PDB entry 8QV8 | electron microscopy, 3.26 A resolution | chains A and C of the 15 polymer chains in the assembly

== Chain A (and C) ==
Molecule: Lysozyme C
From: Gallus gallus
Notes: EC 3.2.1.17; chain C of this document is another copy of the same molecule, construct and numbering; everything in this record applies to it too
Reference sequence: P00698 (LYSC_CHICK); residues 1-129 here correspond to UniProt positions 19-147 (UniProt number = residue number + 18)
Chain sequence (129 residues; row label = number of the first residue in the row):
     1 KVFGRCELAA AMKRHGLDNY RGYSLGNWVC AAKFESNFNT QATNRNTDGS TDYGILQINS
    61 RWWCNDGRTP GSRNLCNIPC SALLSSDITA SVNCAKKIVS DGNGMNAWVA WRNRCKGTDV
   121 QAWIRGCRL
Not modelled in the structure: 1-25, 67-69, 101-129
UniProt features mapped onto this chain:
  - active site: E35, D52
  - binding site (substrate): D101
Reported in the primary citation:
  - contacts within the chain: W28-W62 (hydrophobic contact), K33-D52 (salt bridge), E35-R45 (salt bridge), D48-K97 (salt bridge), R61-D66, W62-W63 (hydrophobic contact), D87-K96 (salt bridge)

== How chain A and chain C interact ==
Residue-residue contacts (160; chain A residue first):
  N27(A) with N27(C)
  W28(A) with N27(C), hydrogen bond (backbone-backbone); W28(C); V29(C), hydrogen bond (backbone-backbone)
  V29(A) with V29(C)
  C30(A) with W28(C); V29(C), hydrogen bond (backbone-backbone); C30(C); A31(C), hydrogen bond (backbone-backbone)
  A31(A) with A31(C); Y53(C), hydrogen bond (backbone-side chain)
  A32(A) with A32(C)
  K33(A) with A32(C), hydrogen bond (backbone-backbone); K33(C); F34(C), hydrogen bond (backbone-backbone); D52(C), salt bridge; Y53(C)
  F34(A) with F34(C), hydrophobic
  E35(A) with F34(C), hydrogen bond (backbone-backbone); E35(C); S36(C), hydrogen bond (backbone-backbone)
  S36(A) with S36(C)
  N37(A) with S36(C), hydrogen bond (backbone-backbone); N37(C), hydrogen bond; F38(C), hydrogen bond (backbone-backbone)
  F38(A) with F38(C), hydrophobic
  N39(A) with F38(C), hydrogen bond (backbone-backbone); N39(C), hydrogen bond
  T40(A) with N39(C); T40(C); Q41(C), hydrogen bond (backbone-backbone)
  Q41(A) with Q41(C)
  A42(A) with Q41(C); A42(C)
  T43(A) with A42(C), hydrogen bond (backbone-backbone); T43(C); N44(C), hydrogen bond (backbone-backbone)
  N44(A) with N44(C), hydrogen bond
  R45(A) with N44(C), hydrogen bond (backbone-backbone); R45(C); N46(C), hydrogen bond (backbone-backbone)
  N46(A) with N46(C)
  T47(A) with N46(C), hydrogen bond (backbone-backbone); T47(C); D48(C), hydrogen bond (backbone-backbone); S50(C)
  D48(A) with D48(C)
  G49(A) with D48(C), hydrogen bond (backbone-backbone); G49(C)
  S50(A) with S50(C); T51(C), hydrogen bond (backbone-backbone)
  T51(A) with T51(C)
  D52(A) with T51(C), hydrogen bond (backbone-backbone); D52(C); Y53(C), hydrogen bond (backbone-backbone)
  Y53(A) with Y53(C), hydrophobic; G54(C)
  G54(A) with G54(C); I55(C), hydrogen bond (backbone-backbone)
  I55(A) with I55(C)
  L56(A) with I55(C), hydrogen bond (backbone-backbone); L56(C); Q57(C), hydrogen bond (backbone-backbone)
  Q57(A) with Q57(C)
  I58(A) with W28(C), hydrophobic; C30(C), hydrophobic; Q57(C), hydrogen bond (backbone-backbone); I58(C); N59(C), hydrogen bond (backbone-backbone)
  N59(A) with N59(C), hydrogen bond
  S60(A) with N59(C), hydrogen bond (backbone-backbone); S60(C); R61(C), hydrogen bond (backbone-backbone)
  R61(A) with R61(C); D66(C), salt bridge
  W62(A) with G26(C); R61(C), hydrogen bond (backbone-backbone); W62(C); W63(C), hydrogen bond (backbone-backbone)
  W63(A) with W63(C), hydrophobic
  C64(A) with C64(C), hydrogen bond (side chain-backbone)
  N65(A) with C64(C), hydrogen bond (backbone-backbone); N65(C), hydrogen bond; D66(C), hydrogen bond (backbone-backbone)
  D66(A) with D66(C)
  P70(A) with P70(C)
  G71(A) with G71(C)
  S72(A) with N59(C); S72(C)
  R73(A) with N59(C); S72(C), hydrogen bond (backbone-backbone); R73(C); N74(C), hydrogen bond (backbone-backbone)
  N74(A) with Q57(C); N59(C), hydrogen bond; N74(C), hydrogen bond
  L75(A) with Q57(C), hydrogen bond (backbone-side chain); N74(C), hydrogen bond (backbone-backbone); L75(C), hydrophobic; C76(C), hydrogen bond (backbone-backbone)
  C76(A) with Q57(C); C76(C)
  N77(A) with C76(C), hydrogen bond (backbone-backbone); N77(C), hydrogen bond; I78(C), hydrogen bond (backbone-backbone)
  I78(A) with I78(C)
  P79(A) with I78(C); P79(C); C80(C), hydrogen bond (backbone-backbone)
  C80(A) with C80(C)
  S81(A) with C80(C), hydrogen bond (backbone-backbone); S81(C); A82(C), hydrogen bond (backbone-backbone)
  A82(A) with A82(C)
  L83(A) with A82(C), hydrogen bond (backbone-backbone); L83(C); L84(C), hydrogen bond (backbone-backbone)
  L84(A) with L84(C)
  S85(A) with A82(C), hydrogen bond (side chain-backbone); L83(C), hydrogen bond (side chain-backbone); L84(C), hydrogen bond (side chain-backbone); S85(C), hydrogen bond (side chain-backbone)
  S86(A) with S85(C), hydrogen bond (backbone-backbone); S86(C); D87(C), hydrogen bond (backbone-backbone)
  D87(A) with D87(C); I88(C)
  I88(A) with C80(C), hydrophobic; A82(C), hydrophobic; S85(C); I88(C)
  T89(A) with I88(C), hydrogen bond (backbone-backbone); T89(C); A90(C), hydrogen bond (backbone-backbone)
  A90(A) with A90(C)
  S91(A) with A90(C), hydrogen bond (backbone-backbone); S91(C); V92(C), hydrogen bond (backbone-backbone)
  V92(A) with G54(C); V92(C), hydrogen bond (backbone-backbone); N93(C), hydrogen bond (backbone-backbone)
  N93(A) with G49(C), hydrogen bond (side chain-backbone); S50(C); T51(C), hydrogen bond; N93(C)
  C94(A) with N93(C), hydrogen bond (backbone-backbone); C94(C); A95(C), hydrogen bond (backbone-backbone)
  A95(A) with A95(C)
  K96(A) with D87(C), salt bridge; A95(C), hydrogen bond (backbone-backbone); K96(C); K97(C), hydrogen bond (backbone-backbone)
  K97(A) with D48(C), salt bridge; K97(C)
  I98(A) with K97(C), hydrogen bond (backbone-backbone); I98(C); V99(C), hydrogen bond (backbone-backbone)
  V99(A) with V99(C)
  S100(A) with V99(C), hydrogen bond (backbone-backbone)
Other interface residues (no listed pair), chain A (72 interface residues in all): G26
Other interface residues (no listed pair), chain C (72 interface residues in all): S100
Interface features reported in the paper:
  - specific contacts: N37(A)-N37(C), N59(A)-N59(C), N74(A)-N74(C), N77(A)-N77(C)

== In short ==
Chain A and chain C each contribute 72 residues to their interface, with 76 hydrogen bonds and 4 salt bridges.
Polar pairs include K33(A)-D52(C), R61(A)-D66(C) and K96(A)-D87(C). The paper describes contacts between
N37(A) and N37(C), N59(A) and N59(C) and N74(A) and N74(C) among others. The paper reports contacts within the
chain involving W28(A), W62(A) and K33(A) among others.
Chain A and chain C are both Lysozyme C (Gallus gallus); the structure, Cryo-EM structure of the
heat-irreversible amyloid fibrils of hen egg-white lysozyme, was determined by electron microscopy, deposited
together with 8QUT.
